7LV9 - chains C and G of the 8 polymer chains in the assembly; structure by electron microscopy, 4.50 A resolution (low resolution: residue-level contacts below are approximate; hydrogen-bond / salt-bridge calls are withheld).

Chain C:
Molecule: Histone doublet Beta-Alpha (Alpha)
From: Marseillevirus marseillevirus
UniProt: D2XB49 (D2XB49_GBMV); residues 105-269 here correspond to UniProt positions 82-246 (UniProt number = residue number - 23)
Chain sequence (165 residues; numbered 105 to 269; the number before each row is that of its first residue):
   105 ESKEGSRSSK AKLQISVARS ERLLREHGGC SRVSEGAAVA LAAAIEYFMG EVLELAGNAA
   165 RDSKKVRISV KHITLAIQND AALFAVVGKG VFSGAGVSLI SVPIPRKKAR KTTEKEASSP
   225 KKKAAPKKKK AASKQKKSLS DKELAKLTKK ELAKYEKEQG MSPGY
Disordered / not traced: 199-269

Chain G:
Molecule: 95-nt DNA strand
Sequence (95 nucleotides; row label = number of the first residue in the row; numbers below 1 keep their minus sign (DG-34 is residue -34)):
   -34 GACAGCTCTA GCACCGCTTA AACGCACGTA CGGATTCTCC CCCGCGTTTT AACCGCCAAG
    26 GGGATTACTC CCTAGTCTCC AGGCACGTGT CAGAT

Chain C / chain G interface:
Pairs across the interface (14):
  Arg123(C) with DG48(G); DC49(G)
  Arg129(C) with DA39(G)
  Arg136(C) with DT38(G); DA39(G)
  Val137(C) with DA39(G)
  Ser138(C) with DT38(G)
  Glu139(C) with DT38(G)
  Lys169(C) with DG58(G); DA59(G)
  Val170(C) with DA57(G); DG58(G)
  Arg171(C) with DA57(G); DG58(G)
Other interface residues (no listed pair), chain C (10 interface residues in all): Ser135

In short:
10 residues of chain C face 7 of chain G across their interface.
Here chain C is Histone doublet Beta-Alpha (Alpha) (Marseillevirus marseillevirus) and chain G is a 95-nt DNA
strand. Entry 7LV9 (Marseillevirus heterotrimeric (hexameric) nucleosome) was determined by electron
microscopy, deposited together with 7LV8.
